PDB entry 7DUJ | X-ray diffraction, 3.75 A resolution | chains A and N of the 23 polymer chains in the assembly

Chain A:
Molecule: 30S Ribosomal RNA rRNA
Organism: Thermus thermophilus HB8
Sequence (1522 nucleotides; each row starts with the number of its first residue; note: 42 numbers in that range are skipped by the numbering (no residue carries them; nothing is unmodelled there); a row labelled like 190A-190L holds insertion residues (190A, then the next letters in order); numbering starts at 0):
     0 UUUGUUGGAGAGUCUGAUCCUGGCUCAGGGUGAACGCUGGCGGCGUGCCU
    50 AAGACAUGCAAGUCGUGCGGG
    73 CCGCGGGGUUUU
    88 ACUCCG
    95 UGGUC
   101 AGCGGCGGACGGGUGAGUAACGCGUGGGU
  129A G
   130 ACCUACCCGGAAGAGGGGGACAACCCGGGGAAACUCGGGCUAAUCCCCCA
   180 UGUGGACCCGC
190A-190L CCCUUGGGGUGU
   191 GUCCAAAGGGCUUU
   216 GCCCGCUUCCGGAUGGGCCCGCGUCCCAUCAGCUAGUUGGUGGGGUAAUG
   266 GCCCACCAAGGCGACGACGGGUAGCCGGUCUGAGAGGAUGGCCGGCCACA
   316 GGGGCACUGAGACACGGGCCCCACUCCUACGGGAGGCAGCAGUUAGGAAU
   366 CUUCCGCAAUGGGCGCAAGCCUGACGGAGCGACGCCGCUUGGAGGAAGAA
   416 GCCCUUCGGGGUGUAAACUCCUGAA
   442 CCCGGGACGAAACCCCCGACGA
   474 GGGGACUGACGGUACCGGG
   494 GUAAUAGCGCCGGCCAACUCCGUGCCAGCAGCCGCGGUAAUACGGAGGGC
   544 GCGAGCGUUACCCGGAUUCACUGGGCGUAAAGGGCGUGUAGGCGGCCUGG
   594 GGCGUCCCAUGUGAAAGACCACGGCUCAACCGUGGGGGAGCGUGGGAUAC
   644 GCUCAGGCUAGACGGUGGGAGAGGGUGGUGGAAUUCCCGGAGUAGCGGUG
   694 AAAUGCGCAGAUACCGGGAGGAACGCCGAUGGCGAAGGCAGCCACCUGGU
   744 CCACCCGUGACGCUGAGGCGCGAAAGCGUGGGGAGCAAACCGGAUUAGAU
   794 ACCCGGGUAGUCCACGCCCUAAACGAUGCGCGCUAGGUCUCUGGGUCU
   848 CCUGGGGGCCGAAGCUAACGCGUUAAGCGCGCCGCCUGGGGAGUACGGCC
   898 GCAAGGCUGAAACUCAAAGGAAUUGACGGGGGCCCGCACAAGCGGUGGAG
   948 CAUGUGGUUUAAUUCGAAGXAACGCGAAGAACCUUACCAGGCCUUGACAU
   998 GCUAGG
 1003A G
  1004 AACCCGGGUGAAAGCCUGGGGUGCCCC
1030A-1030D GCGA
  1031 GGGGAGCCCUAGCACAGGUGCUGCAUGGCCGUCGUCAGCUCGUGCCGUGA
  1081 GGUGUUGGGUUAAGUCCCGCAACGAGCGCAACCCCCGCCGUUAGUUGCCA
  1131 GCGGUUCGGCCGGGCACUCUAACGGGACUGCCCGCGAAA
  1171 GCGGGAGGAAGGAGGGGACGACGUCUGGUCAGCAUGGCCCUUACGGCCUG
  1221 GGCGACACACGUGCUACAAUGCCCACUACAAAGCGAUGCCACCCGGCAAC
  1271 GGGGAGCUAAUCGCAAAAAGGUGGGCCCAGUUCGGAUUGGGGUCUGCAAC
  1321 CCGACCCCAUGAAGCCGGAAUCGCUAGUAAUCGCGGAUCAG
 1361A C
  1362 CAUGCCGCGGUGAAUACGUUCCCGGGCCUUGUACACACXGCCXGUXACGC
  1412 CAUGGGAGCGGGCUCUACCCGAAGUCGCCGGG
  1446 AGCCUACGGG
  1459 CAGGCGCCGAGGGUAGGGCCCGUGACUGGGGCGAAGUCGUAACAAGGUAG
  1509 CUGUACCGGAAGGUGCGGCUGGAUCCACUCCUUUCU
Unresolved in the structure: 0-4, 1534-1538
Modified / non-standard residues: PSU (pseudouridine-5'-monophosphate) at position 516, 7MG (7N-methyl-8-hydroguanosine-5'-monophosphate) at position 527, M2G (N2-dimethylguanosine-5'-monophosphate) at position 966, 5MC (5-methylcytidine-5'-monophosphate) at position 967, 2MG (2N-methylguanosine-5'-monophosphate) at position 1207, 5MC (5-methylcytidine-5'-monophosphate) at position 1400, 4OC (4n,o2'-methylcytidine-5'-monophosphate) at position 1402, 5MC (5-methylcytidine-5'-monophosphate) at position 1404, 5MC (5-methylcytidine-5'-monophosphate) at position 1407, UR3 (3-methyluridine-5'-monophoshate) at position 1498, MA6 (6N-dimethyladenosine-5'-monophoshate) at position 1518, MA6 (6N-dimethyladenosine-5'-monophoshate) at position 1519, PSU (pseudouridine-5'-monophosphate) at position 1540, PSU (pseudouridine-5'-monophosphate) at position 1541
Ion coordination: Mg2+ site 1 near G21 (its only coordinating residue here); Mg2+ site 2 near G38 (its only coordinating residue here); Mg2+ site 3 near G46 (its only coordinating residue here); Mg2+ site 4 near C48 (its only coordinating residue here); Mg2+ site 5: A59, C386, U387; Mg2+ site 6 near G61 (its only coordinating residue here); Mg2+ site 7 near G97 (its only coordinating residue here); Mg2+ site 8: G107, G324, G326; Mg2+ site 9: A109, G331; Mg2+ site 10: G111, G112; Mg2+ site 11 near G117 (its only coordinating residue here); Mg2+ site 12: C121, G124, U125; 98 more Mg2+ sites not listed
Small-molecule neighbours: Sisomicin (SIS; (1S,2S,3R,4S,6R)-4,6-diamino-3-{[(2S,3R)-3-amino-6-(aminomethyl)-3,4-dihydro-2H-pyran-2-yl]oxy}-2-hydroxycyclohexyl 3-deoxy-4-C-methyl-3-(methylamino)-beta-L-arabinopyranoside): 5MC_1404, G1405, U1406, 5MC_1407, A1408, C1409, G1491, A1492, A1493, G1494, U1495, C1496

Chain N:
Molecule: 30S ribosomal protein S14 type Z
Organism: Thermus thermophilus HB8
Reference sequence: P0DOY6 (RS14Z_THET8); numbering as in UniProt (aligned over 1-61)
Chain sequence (61 residues; numbered 1 to 61; the number before each row is that of its first residue):
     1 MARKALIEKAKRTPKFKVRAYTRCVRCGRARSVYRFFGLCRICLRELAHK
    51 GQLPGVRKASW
Unresolved in the structure: 1
UniProt features mapped onto this chain:
  - binding site (Zn(2+)): Cys24, Cys27, Cys40, Cys43
Ion coordination: Zn2+: Cys24, Cys27, Cys40, Cys43

Interface between chain A and chain N:
Contacting residue pairs - 71 pairs, chain A then chain N:
  G973(A) with Arg29(N), sugar contact; Arg41(N), hydrogen bond to the phosphate
  A974(A) with Arg29(N), salt bridge to the phosphate; Arg31(N), base contact; Ser32(N), phosphate contact; Arg41(N), salt bridge to the phosphate
  A975(A) with Ser32(N), hydrogen bond to the sugar; Tyr34(N), hydrogen bond to the base
  G976(A) with Arg31(N), phosphate contact; Ser32(N), phosphate contact
  A977(A) with Arg31(N), salt bridge to the phosphate
  C979(A) with Val18(N), base contact; Arg19(N), hydrogen bond to the base
  C980(A) with Val18(N), base contact; Arg19(N), base contact
  U981(A) with Leu6(N), phosphate contact; Glu8(N), phosphate contact; Tyr21(N), sugar contact; Ala30(N), phosphate contact
  U982(A) with Arg23(N), salt bridge to the phosphate; Ala30(N), phosphate contact
  A983(A) with Arg3(N), salt bridge to the phosphate; Leu6(N), phosphate contact
  A994(A) with Lys4(N), base contact; Ala5(N), base contact
  C995(A) with Lys4(N), hydrogen bond to the base
  A1015(A) with Lys15(N), hydrogen bond to the phosphate
  G1047(A) with Lys4(N), sugar contact
  G1048(A) with Arg3(N), phosphate contact; Lys4(N), hydrogen bond to the phosphate
  U1049(A) with Ala2(N), base contact; Arg3(N), hydrogen bond to the sugar
  C1059(A) with Arg45(N), hydrogen bond to the phosphate
  C1060(A) with Arg45(N), salt bridge to the phosphate
  C1114(A) with Ser60(N), hydrogen bond to the sugar
  C1115(A) with Trp61(N), sugar contact
  G1186(A) with Trp61(N), base contact
  G1187(A) with Ser60(N), hydrogen bond to the base; Trp61(N), sugar contact
  A1188(A) with Lys58(N), hydrogen bond to the phosphate; Ser60(N), hydrogen bond to the sugar
  C1189(A) with Lys58(N), salt bridge to the phosphate
  G1202(A) with Ala2(N), phosphate contact; Cys27(N), hydrogen bond to the sugar; Arg29(N), sugar contact; Ile42(N), base contact; Cys43(N), base contact; Glu46(N), hydrogen bond to the base
  C1203(A) with Ala2(N), hydrogen bond to the phosphate; Cys27(N), sugar contact
  G1216(A) with Arg3(N), salt bridge to the phosphate; Ala5(N), phosphate contact
  C1217(A) with Ala5(N), phosphate contact; Glu8(N), phosphate contact
  U1219(A) with Lys15(N), salt bridge to the phosphate; Arg19(N), salt bridge to the phosphate
  G1316(A) with Lys17(N), salt bridge to the phosphate; Val18(N), phosphate contact
  C1317(A) with Phe16(N), stacking on the base; Lys17(N), phosphate contact; Arg19(N), base contact
  A1357(A) with Tyr34(N), sugar contact
  U1358(A) with Thr22(N), phosphate contact; Val33(N), sugar contact; Tyr34(N), sugar contact; Arg35(N), hydrogen bond to the phosphate
  C1359(A) with Thr22(N), hydrogen bond to the phosphate; Arg35(N), salt bridge to the phosphate
  A1360(A) with Arg35(N), salt bridge to the phosphate
  G1368(A) with Trp61(N), phosphate contact
  C1369(A) with Trp61(N), hydrogen bond to the phosphate
Other interface residues (no listed pair), chain A (40 interface residues in all): A996, A1016, C1218
Other interface residues (no listed pair), chain N (36 interface residues in all): Lys11, Ala20, Arg26, Gly28, Phe36, Ala59

Overview:
40 residues of chain A and 36 residues of chain N are in contact, with 19 hydrogen bonds, 13 salt bridges and
1 aromatic stacking contact. Among the polar pairs are A975(A)-Tyr34(N), C979(A)-Arg19(N) and C995(A)-Lys4(N).
Chain A binds Sisomicin.
Chain A is 30S Ribosomal RNA rRNA and chain N is 30S ribosomal protein S14 type Z, both from Thermus
thermophilus HB8; the structure, Crystal structure of the Thermus thermophilus (HB8) 30S ribosomal subunit
with mRNA and cognate transfer RNA ..., was determined by X-ray diffraction.
